PDB entry 4Y7Y | X-ray diffraction, 2.40 A resolution | chains A and G of the 32 polymer chains in the assembly

# Chain A
Molecule: Proteasome subunit alpha type-2
Source organism: Saccharomyces cerevisiae (strain ATCC 204508 / S288c)
Notes: EC 3.4.25.1
UniProt: P23639 (PSA2_YEAST); residues 1-250 here = UniProt positions 1-250
Sequence (250 residues; row label = number of the first residue in the row):
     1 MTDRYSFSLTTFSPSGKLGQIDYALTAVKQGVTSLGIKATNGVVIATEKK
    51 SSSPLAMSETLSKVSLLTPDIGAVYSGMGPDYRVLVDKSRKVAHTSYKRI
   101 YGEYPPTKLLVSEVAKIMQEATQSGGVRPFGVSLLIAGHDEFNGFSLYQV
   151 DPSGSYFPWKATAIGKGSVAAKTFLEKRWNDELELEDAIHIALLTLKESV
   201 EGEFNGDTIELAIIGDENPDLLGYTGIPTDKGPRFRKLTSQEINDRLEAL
Swiss-Prot annotation at these positions:
  - cross-link: Lys108 (Glycyl lysine isopeptide (Lys-Gly) (interchain with G-Cter in ubiquitin))

# Chain G
Molecule: Proteasome subunit alpha type-1
Source organism: Saccharomyces cerevisiae (strain ATCC 204508 / S288c)
Notes: EC 3.4.25.1
UniProt: P21243 (PSA1_YEAST); residues -8 to 243 here correspond to UniProt positions 1-252 (UniProt number = residue number + 9)
Sequence (252 residues; numbered -8 to 243; the number before each row is that of its first residue; numbers below 1 keep their minus sign (Met-8 is residue -8)):
    -8 MSGAAAASAAGYDRHITIFSPEGRLYQVEYAFKATNQTNINSLAVRGKDC
    42 TVVISQKKVPDKLLDPTTVSYIFCISRTIGMVVNGPIPDARNAALRAKAE
    92 AAEFRYKYGYDMPCDVLAKRMANLSQIYTQRAYMRPLGVILTFVSVDEEL
   142 GPSIYKTDPAGYYVGYKATATGPKQQEITTNLENHFKKSKIDHINEESWE
   192 KVVEFAITHMIDALGTEFSKNDLEVGVATKDKFFTLSAENIEERLVAIAE
   242 QD
Disordered / not traced: -8 to 1, 243
Ion coordination: Mg2+: Thr8, Tyr119, Arg122, Met125

# Interface between chain A and chain G
Residue-residue contacts (67; chain A residue first):
  Asp3(A) - Tyr124(G)
  Tyr5(A) - Ile7(G)
  Tyr5(A) - Ala123(G)  hydrophobic
  Tyr5(A) - Tyr124(G)  hydrophobic
  Leu9(A) - Ile9(G)  hydrophobic
  Leu9(A) - Ala123(G)  hydrophobic
  Gln20(A) - Ile9(G)
  Gln20(A) - Phe10(G)  hydrogen bond (side chain-backbone)
  Tyr23(A) - Phe10(G)  hydrophobic
  Tyr23(A) - Ser11(G)
  Tyr23(A) - Pro12(G)  hydrophobic
  Tyr23(A) - Gly14(G)
  Ala24(A) - Phe10(G)  hydrophobic
  Thr26(A) - Pro12(G)
  Thr26(A) - Glu13(G)
  Ala27(A) - Gly14(G)
  Ser52(A) - Tyr153(G)  hydrogen bond
  Ser53(A) - Thr170(G)
  Pro54(A) - Lys158(G)
  Pro54(A) - Glu174(G)
  Leu55(A) - Tyr157(G)
  Leu55(A) - Lys158(G)  hydrogen bond (backbone-backbone)
  Leu55(A) - Ala159(G)
  Leu55(A) - Thr170(G)
  Leu55(A) - Leu173(G)  hydrophobic
  Leu55(A) - Glu174(G)
  Leu55(A) - Phe177(G)  hydrophobic
  Ala56(A) - Gly156(G)
  Ala56(A) - Tyr157(G)  hydrophobic
  Met57(A) - Arg37(G)
  Met57(A) - Val155(G)
  Met57(A) - Gly156(G)  hydrogen bond (backbone-backbone)
  Met57(A) - Tyr157(G)
  Met57(A) - Lys158(G)
  Thr60(A) - Tyr146(G)
  Thr60(A) - Val155(G)
  Thr60(A) - Gly156(G)  hydrogen bond (side chain-backbone)
  Leu61(A) - Tyr153(G)  hydrophobic
  Leu61(A) - Tyr154(G)
  Leu61(A) - Val155(G)  hydrophobic
  Met78(A) - Phe10(G)  hydrophobic
  Met78(A) - Leu16(G)  hydrophobic
  Pro80(A) - Gln117(G)
  Pro80(A) - Ala151(G)
  Pro80(A) - Gly152(G)
  Pro80(A) - Tyr153(G)
  Asp81(A) - Gln117(G)
  Arg83(A) - Ala113(G)  hydrogen bond (side chain-backbone)
  Arg83(A) - Asn114(G)
  Arg83(A) - Gly152(G)  hydrogen bond (side chain-backbone)
  Arg83(A) - Tyr154(G)
  Val84(A) - Asn114(G)
  Val84(A) - Gln117(G)
  Asp87(A) - Lys110(G)  salt bridge
  Asp87(A) - Asn114(G)
  Gly126(A) - Arg122(G)
  Gly126(A) - Ala123(G)  hydrogen bond (backbone-backbone)
  Val127(A) - Gln121(G)
  Val127(A) - Arg122(G)
  Arg128(A) - Thr8(G)
  Arg128(A) - Phe10(G)
  Arg128(A) - Leu16(G)
  Arg128(A) - Thr120(G)  hydrogen bond (side chain-backbone)
  Arg128(A) - Gln121(G)  hydrogen bond (backbone-backbone)
  Pro129(A) - Phe10(G)
  Phe130(A) - Gln121(G)
  Gly131(A) - Phe10(G)
Other interface residues (no listed pair), chain A (30 interface residues in all): Thr2, Ala121
Other interface residues (no listed pair), chain G (34 interface residues in all): Thr160

# In short
30 residues of chain A face 34 of chain G across their interface; the contacts include 10 hydrogen bonds and 1
salt bridge. Polar pairs include Asp87(A)-Lys110(G), Gln20(A)-Phe10(G) and Ser52(A)-Tyr153(G). Thr8(G),
Tyr119(G), Arg122(G) and Met125(G) coordinate Mg2+.
Chain A is Proteasome subunit alpha type-2 and chain G is Proteasome subunit alpha type-1, both from
Saccharomyces cerevisiae (strain ATCC 204508 / S288c); the structure, Yeast 20S proteasome in complex with
Ac-LAA-ep, was determined by X-ray diffraction, deposited together with 4Y69, 4Y6A, 4Y6V, 4Y6Z, 4Y70, 4Y74 and
34 further entries.
